6YWX - chains A and D of the 83 polymer chains in the assembly; structure by electron microscopy, 3.10 A resolution.

[Chain A]
Molecule: 23S rRNA
From: Neurospora crassa OR74A
Sequence (3464 nucleotides; row label = number of the first residue in the row; note: 28 numbers in that range are skipped by the numbering (no residue carries them; nothing is unmodelled there); a row labelled like 1655A-1655Z holds insertion residues (1655A, then the next letters in order)):
     1 AAAUGUAAUG GAUAUAAAGC UUAUGUUUAU AUAUAUAGAC AUAUAUAAGU AUAUAAAGAG
    61 ACUACUACCA AUAGCUACAC UAUGUAUUAA GGAGAGUAUA ACUUAAUUUA UGUUUAUGAU
   121 UUUAUCAUAC CCCUAAAAAU GACACCGAGG AGCAAGGGUC GGGUUAGCAU CCUGGUUCGU
   181 ACACCUUGGU GACCUAGGCU AGUACCAGGU CCCCCUCUAA GGGACUUGUC CCCCUCUAAG
   241 GGACUUGCGU CGGUCCUAUC CUAGGCCGAA UAGGUGAAUA AAUACUUACG GACGGCCUUG
   301 GUCUGUCCUA GAGGUUAUCA ACAUAUGAAC UCUUAGAGAA AUUACUUAAU AAACGAAGUG
   361 AAUUGAAAUA UCUUAUUAAC UUCAGGAAAA GAAAUCAAAC GAGAUUCUAU GAUUAGUGUG
   421 AACGAAAAUA GAGCAGCCUA UUAAAAUAAG UAAAAUGGCU UUAAAGCUGU UUGAAUAUUG
   481 UGGGGAACCU UCCUCAAAGG CUAAAUAUAA UACAUGAGUU ACAGAGAAAA GUACCGUGAG
   541 GGAAAGCUUU GAAAUAGUAG UUUUAUAAGC AGCUCAAGCA AUAAGAAAGC GAGAGCGUAC
   601 CUUUUGCAUA AUGGGUCACC AAGUUAAUUU UAGAUGCGAG CGAAUUUAUU UAUGUUUUUA
   661 CUGAUUAAAC AAUAUAAUGA AUCAUAAUUA UUUUUGUAAC GAGUAUUAGU AUUAAAUCUU
   721 AAUUUAAUAU UAGUAUAAGU UUUCAGUAUG GCGGCUACAU AGCAUAAUCU AUGCAGCCAG
   781 CCAAUAAUUG GAUUUCCAAU CCAAUUUCGG UAAUAAAUAG AUGUGCAUAG UUAAACCGAU
   841 CAUUAAAAUA AUGAAUAGUG UCUAAAGUUA GACCCGAAGC CUGGUGAUCU UACUAUAGUC
   901 AGGACUAUAA AGGUCCGAAC GGGUUAUCGU UGCAAAGAUA UCCGAAGAAC UAUGGUAAGC
   961 GAGUGAAAGA CAACACUGAC UAGGAUAGCU GGUUUUCUGC GAAACCUAUA AUAGUAGGCA
  1021 AUUUAAGUAA CAUCUUAGUA GGUACAGAAC UUAAUCUCAG ACAAGAUGUA GAUUUUCAUA
  1081 CCUAUGUUUA GGUAUGAAAU GCAUUUUUUU UUGUAUACAU CGGGGGAUCG UGAAGAUUUU
  1141 AUCGGUGAGU AUGUAGACUC GGAAUGACAA AGAUGAAUCU UGAAUAAUCA GACAUAGAAU
  1201 GAUAAGGUUG UAUGUCAAAA GGGAAACAGC CCAGAACAAG AGUUAAGGUU CCAAAAUUAU
  1261 UAUUAAGUGA AAUAAAGAAA GUUUUUAUAU AAGUCGACAA GAAGAUGGGC UUGGAAGCAG
  1321 CCAUAAUUUA AAGAUCUCGU AACAGAGCAC UUGUUAAAUC UUAAAAGCAU CGAAAAUUUA
  1381 ACGGAUCUAA AUAAUAUACC GAAACCUUGU CCAUAUGUAA CAUUAGUAAU AAUAUGCUAU
  1441 UAAUGUUAUU UGAUGGGGUA GCAGAACGUU GAGUGAAUCU UAGAUUUUUU UUUUAUAACU
  1501 AAAUAUAGAU GAUAACUCAA GUGAGAAUGG UGACAUGAGU AACAAAAAAG AGUUUAAGGU
  1561 ACCUAAAAGG UAUCUUAGAG UCUCGCCUAA AGCUUAUGGC UACGUCAAGU AACGGCCUCU
  1621 AAGUUUAUAA UCUGAAGAUU AUGACGAUGA GAAAA
1655A-1655Z UAACGCGCAGAAGUGCGCUGCUUUGA
1656A-1656B UA
  1676 CUU
  1687 AUGGUACCAA CAUUUAAAAG UGAAAAUUGU GCAGGAAGGA UCAGUAUCCU UUCAUUCUUA
  1747 UGUGGGGGAG UGGACAAAAC UGAACAGAGU GUAUCUGAAC ACAGAUGAGU CCACACCCCC
  1807 CCCCAUGUAA UGAAUGAAUG ACAAACCGUA CCUAGAAUCU GAAACAAGUA AGCUAGUAGA
  1867 GAAUACGAAG GCGUGAAUGA GAUAACAAUC AUAAAGGAAC UCGGCAAACU AACUACCGUA
  1927 ACUUAGGGAU AAGGAGAGCU CAUUAGUCUC GAUUAAUACG AGUAAAAAGG AAGAAGCAUG
  1987 GAAUAUUGUU GUACGACUGU UUAAUUAAAA CAAAGCACUU UGCAAAAAGA CGAUAAGUCU
  2047 AAGUAUUGAG UGUGAUUUCU GCCCGAUGCC GGCUGGUUAA CGAAUUUUCU AAAUUGAAAA
  2107 AAAAUUUGGU UUCAGAGGAA CCCCCGGUUA AUGGCGGCCU UAGCGUGAGG GUCCUAAGGU
  2167 AGCGAAAUGC CUUGGCCGUU AAAUGCGGUC UUGCAUGAAU GAUGUAACGA UACAACAGCU
  2227 GUCUCUAUGA UUGACUCAGU GAAAUUGGAA UAACUGUGCA GAUACAGUUU ACCUCUAGUU
  2287 AGACGAGAAG ACCCUAUGCA GCUUUACUGU UACUAAUUAU UGAAUACGAU UCUGAAAAUU
  2347 UCCAGUGUAA AAGGUAAUCG AUAAGAUAUA AUUGAAACAC CUUUAUUUUU CUAUCGUAUU
  2407 AUUAAACCUU AAAUUAAGGA ACAAUUGUUA GAAGACAGUU UAUGCGGGGC ACAGGCCCCA
  2467 UAAAGAGUAA AUGGGUGUGU CUAAAAUUUA UAAAUUUAUG UUUGCAAUUU UUUAUAGUGA
  2527 UUAUAUAUCA AAUCAUCUUU AUGCUAUUCA UAGAGUGUAU UUAUUAUAUU CCUUGGGUAC
  2587 AGUAUAAAAA UUAUAUAUGU AUUAAUUUAC AUAUAUUUUU UCUAAGAAAU UAGGUAAGAU
  2647 UUUGUUUAUA GAGAAAUUAG AUGUAAAAAA AAAAUCUUAU GAGGGCGGUA UUUAAUAAUC
  2707 CGCUUCUAAU AUUUUUUUGU AGUUAUUAUU AUAAAUUUAA UAAUAAUCAU GUUUAUUACU
  2767 UAAAAAGCUU AAUGGCUUAA UCUUGCCUUA CUGUUUGAUU AACAACAAAU CUUACAGUCG
  2827 CGUAAGCGGG GCAUAGGAUC ACAAGAUACA AAAAGGAAAG AUCUUGGAUU UUUGGAAAAG
  2887 CUACGCUAGG GAUAACAGGC UAAUUUGCGC AAGAGUGUAC AAAAUGAGUG CGCGGUUUGG
  2947 CACCUCGAUG UCGGCUUGAC UAAUCCUCAU GGAUGCAGAA ACUAUGUAGG GUACGACUGU
  3007 UCGUCGAUUA AAAAGUUACA UGAGCUGGGU UAAAUACGUC GUGAGACAGU AUGGUUUCUA
  3067 UCUUCUAGAG GGAAUUAGAA UAUAAUAAGG AUUAACCUUU GUACGAAAGG AACAUGGGGU
  3127 ACUAUUGUUA UACCUAGUUG UAUAACAGUU UUAUUAACCU CUGGUUUACC UGUUGUUUAU
  3187 GUGCCUUAUA UUAAUUUCAU GUGUGAUGCU CCGCAAGGAU AUUACAGGGA UGUUACCGUC
  3247 ACUUGAGUAA AUACAAUAGC AUAAGCAUGG CAGGAAAGCU AAGUUAGUCA AAAAUAAGUG
  3307 CUGAAAGCAU AUAGGCACGA AAUUUACCUU AAGAUAUUUC UUAAAUAUAC GUAAGAAAAU
  3367 AUUACGUUAA UAGGCUUAGU UUGUAAUAAU CUAGAGAUUU UAAGGAACUA AGUACUAAUU
  3427 UUAUAAAAAA CUGAAUGAUU AAUAUAUCUU ACAUUUUC
Disordered / not traced: 1-4, 35-40, 121-309, 646-817, 1084-1089, 1433-1437, 1655A-1655Z, 1656A-1656B, 1687, 1728-1828, 1959-1963, 2493-2504, 2525-2528, 2561-2576, 2695-2703, 2738-2743, 2953-2957, 3135-3148, 3194-3231, 3460-3464
Bound ions: K+ site 1 near A105 (its only coordinating residue here); Mg2+ site 1 near A328 (its only coordinating residue here); Mg2+ site 2 near A335 (its only coordinating residue here); Mg2+ site 3: A335, G336; Mg2+ site 4 near A367 (its only coordinating residue here); Mg2+ site 5 near G411 (its only coordinating residue here); Mg2+ site 6 near A415 (its only coordinating residue here); Mg2+ site 7: A448, A497; Mg2+ site 8: A453, G466; Mg2+ site 9 near A453 (its only coordinating residue here); K+ site 2 near A465 (its only coordinating residue here); Mg2+ site 10: A486, A2859; 110 more Mg2+ sites not listed; 28 more K+ sites not listed
Residues lining bound ligands:
  - NAD (nicotinamide-adenine-dinucleotide): A2755, G2757, U2759, U2760
  - spermine (SPM): G1248, U1249, U1250, C1251, A1270, A1271, C1382, G1383, G1384, U1392

[Chain D]
Protein: 60S ribosomal protein L4, variant
From: Neurospora crassa OR74A
UniProt: V5IMN1 (V5IMN1_NEUCR); residues 1-325 here = UniProt positions 1-325
Amino-acid sequence (325 residues; numbered 1 to 325; the number before each row is that of its first residue):
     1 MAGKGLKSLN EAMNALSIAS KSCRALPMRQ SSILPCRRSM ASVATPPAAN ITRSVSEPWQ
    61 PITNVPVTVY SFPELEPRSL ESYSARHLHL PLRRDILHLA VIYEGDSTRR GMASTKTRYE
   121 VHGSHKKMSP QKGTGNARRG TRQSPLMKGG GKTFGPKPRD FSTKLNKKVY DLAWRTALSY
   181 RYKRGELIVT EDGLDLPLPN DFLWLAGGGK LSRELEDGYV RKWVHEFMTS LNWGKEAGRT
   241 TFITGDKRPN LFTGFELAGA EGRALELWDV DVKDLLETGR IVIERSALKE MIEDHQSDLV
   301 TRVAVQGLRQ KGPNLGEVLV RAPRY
Disordered / not traced: 1-61, 303-311, 325

[Chain A / chain D interface]
Residue-residue contacts (125; chain A residue first):
  A82(A) with Met112(D), hydrogen bond to the sugar; Ser114(D), sugar contact; Pro158(D), sugar contact
  U83(A) with Arg110(D), hydrogen bond to the base; Met112(D), sugar contact
  U515(A) with Arg110(D), hydrogen bond to the base
  G516(A) with Arg110(D), sugar contact; Met112(D), base contact
  A517(A) with Gly105(D), hydrogen bond to the base; Arg109(D), base contact; Arg110(D), hydrogen bond to the phosphate
  G518(A) with Arg109(D), salt bridge to the phosphate; Ala113(D), phosphate contact
  C522(A) with Lys148(D), hydrogen bond to the sugar
  A523(A) with Lys148(D), phosphate contact
  G524(A) with Thr115(D), phosphate contact
  A525(A) with Lys116(D), salt bridge to the phosphate
  G526(A) with Lys116(D), phosphate contact; Val121(D), phosphate contact; His122(D), hydrogen bond to the phosphate
  G531(A) with His122(D), hydrogen bond to the base
  G541(A) with Ser124(D), hydrogen bond to the phosphate; Lys126(D), sugar contact
  G542(A) with Gly123(D), phosphate contact; Ser124(D), hydrogen bond to the phosphate; Lys126(D), salt bridge to the phosphate; Arg142(D), salt bridge to the phosphate
  A543(A) with Arg142(D), salt bridge to the phosphate
  A544(A) with Lys148(D), salt bridge to the phosphate
  A621(A) with Pro145(D), sugar contact; Lys152(D), salt bridge to the phosphate
  A622(A) with Lys152(D), salt bridge to the phosphate; Phe154(D), phosphate contact
  G623(A) with Phe154(D), sugar contact
  U624(A) with Phe154(D), base contact
  U625(A) with Arg159(D), phosphate contact
  A626(A) with Arg159(D), salt bridge to the phosphate
  U635(A) with Arg93(D), hydrogen bond to the phosphate; Asp95(D), sugar contact
  G636(A) with Arg93(D), salt bridge to the phosphate; Asn166(D), base contact; Val169(D), sugar contact
  C637(A) with Lys168(D), hydrogen bond to the sugar
  C641(A) with Lys168(D), salt bridge to the phosphate
  G642(A) with Asn166(D), phosphate contact; Lys168(D), salt bridge to the phosphate
  A643(A) with Leu165(D), phosphate contact; Asn166(D), phosphate contact; Lys167(D), hydrogen bond to the phosphate
  U645(A) with Lys167(D), base contact
  G860(A) with Asn166(D), hydrogen bond to the sugar
  U861(A) with Lys164(D), hydrogen bond to the sugar; Asn166(D), sugar contact
  C862(A) with Leu99(D), sugar contact; Thr163(D), phosphate contact; Lys164(D), hydrogen bond to the phosphate
  G871(A) with Thr117(D), base contact; Tyr119(D), stacking on the base
  C873(A) with Phe154(D), phosphate contact
  C874(A) with Thr153(D), sugar contact
  C875(A) with Arg118(D), salt bridge to the phosphate; Ser144(D), sugar contact; Pro145(D), phosphate contact; Leu146(D), sugar contact
  G876(A) with Arg118(D), salt bridge to the phosphate; Lys127(D), phosphate contact; Gln131(D), hydrogen bond to the sugar; Arg138(D), sugar contact; Gly140(D), phosphate contact; Thr141(D), phosphate contact
  A877(A) with Lys127(D), salt bridge to the phosphate; Gln131(D), sugar contact; Arg139(D), phosphate contact; Gly140(D), phosphate contact
  A878(A) with Lys127(D), salt bridge to the phosphate
  A982(A) with Ser124(D), sugar contact; Lys126(D), phosphate contact
  G983(A) with Gly123(D), phosphate contact; Ser124(D), phosphate contact; His125(D), salt bridge to the phosphate
  G984(A) with His125(D), salt bridge to the phosphate
  U990(A) with Arg138(D), hydrogen bond to the base
  U1424(A) with Arg94(D), hydrogen bond to the phosphate
  A1425(A) with Leu92(D), sugar contact; Arg184(D), salt bridge to the phosphate
  G1426(A) with Lys183(D), salt bridge to the phosphate
  G1473(A) with Lys273(D), hydrogen bond to the sugar
  U1474(A) with Glu277(D), sugar contact
  G1475(A) with Glu277(D), phosphate contact
  A1476(A) with Arg239(D), hydrogen bond to the base; Gly259(D), base contact
  U1517(A) with His98(D), hydrogen bond to the phosphate; Ile102(D), sugar contact
  C1518(A) with His98(D), salt bridge to the phosphate; Ile102(D), sugar contact
  A1519(A) with Arg109(D), hydrogen bond to the sugar; Phe161(D), sugar contact
  A1520(A) with Arg159(D), salt bridge to the phosphate
  G1521(A) with Thr115(D), base contact; Lys152(D), phosphate contact; Phe154(D), sugar contact; Gly155(D), sugar contact; Pro156(D), sugar contact
  U1522(A) with Lys152(D), salt bridge to the phosphate
  A1527(A) with Leu146(D), base contact
  U1528(A) with Gly135(D), hydrogen bond to the base; Asn136(D), hydrogen bond to the base; Ala137(D), phosphate contact
  G1529(A) with Ala137(D), hydrogen bond to the phosphate; Leu146(D), hydrogen bond to the base
  G1530(A) with Leu146(D), sugar contact; Met147(D), sugar contact; Lys148(D), sugar contact
  A2294(A) with Gly133(D), phosphate contact; Gly135(D), phosphate contact
  A2295(A) with Lys132(D), hydrogen bond to the sugar; Gly133(D), hydrogen bond to the phosphate; Thr134(D), phosphate contact; Gly135(D), hydrogen bond to the phosphate
  U2893(A) with Gln131(D), phosphate contact; Lys132(D), phosphate contact
  A2894(A) with Gln131(D), hydrogen bond to the phosphate; Lys132(D), salt bridge to the phosphate; Arg138(D), phosphate contact
  G2895(A) with Arg138(D), salt bridge to the phosphate
Also at the interface, not in a pair above, chain A (69 interface residues in all): U81, C620, U1531, G2296
Also at the interface, not in a pair above, chain D (70 interface residues in all): Ile96, Asp106, Gly111, Glu120, Gly149, Asp160, Ala260

[In short]
69 residues of chain A face 70 of chain D across their interface, with 31 hydrogen bonds, 25 salt bridges and
1 aromatic stacking contact. Polar pairs include U83(A)-Arg110(D), U515(A)-Arg110(D) and A517(A)-Gly105(D).
Bound to chain A: spermine and NAD.
Here chain A is 23S rRNA and chain D is 60S ribosomal protein L4, variant, both from Neurospora crassa OR74A.
Entry 6YWX (The structure of the mitoribosome from Neurospora crassa with tRNA bound to the E-site) was
determined by electron microscopy (same publication as 6YW5, 6YWE, 6YWS, 6YWV and 6YWY).
